PDB entry 6WG3 | electron microscopy, 5.30 A resolution (low resolution: residue-level contacts below are approximate; hydrogen-bond / salt-bridge calls are withheld) | chains B and E of the 7 polymer chains in the assembly

== Chain B ==
Protein: Structural maintenance of chromosomes protein 3
Source organism: Homo sapiens
Reference sequence: Q9UQE7 (SMC3_HUMAN); residue numbers follow UniProt; this construct covers 1-1217
Chain sequence (1217 residues; each row starts with the number of its first residue):
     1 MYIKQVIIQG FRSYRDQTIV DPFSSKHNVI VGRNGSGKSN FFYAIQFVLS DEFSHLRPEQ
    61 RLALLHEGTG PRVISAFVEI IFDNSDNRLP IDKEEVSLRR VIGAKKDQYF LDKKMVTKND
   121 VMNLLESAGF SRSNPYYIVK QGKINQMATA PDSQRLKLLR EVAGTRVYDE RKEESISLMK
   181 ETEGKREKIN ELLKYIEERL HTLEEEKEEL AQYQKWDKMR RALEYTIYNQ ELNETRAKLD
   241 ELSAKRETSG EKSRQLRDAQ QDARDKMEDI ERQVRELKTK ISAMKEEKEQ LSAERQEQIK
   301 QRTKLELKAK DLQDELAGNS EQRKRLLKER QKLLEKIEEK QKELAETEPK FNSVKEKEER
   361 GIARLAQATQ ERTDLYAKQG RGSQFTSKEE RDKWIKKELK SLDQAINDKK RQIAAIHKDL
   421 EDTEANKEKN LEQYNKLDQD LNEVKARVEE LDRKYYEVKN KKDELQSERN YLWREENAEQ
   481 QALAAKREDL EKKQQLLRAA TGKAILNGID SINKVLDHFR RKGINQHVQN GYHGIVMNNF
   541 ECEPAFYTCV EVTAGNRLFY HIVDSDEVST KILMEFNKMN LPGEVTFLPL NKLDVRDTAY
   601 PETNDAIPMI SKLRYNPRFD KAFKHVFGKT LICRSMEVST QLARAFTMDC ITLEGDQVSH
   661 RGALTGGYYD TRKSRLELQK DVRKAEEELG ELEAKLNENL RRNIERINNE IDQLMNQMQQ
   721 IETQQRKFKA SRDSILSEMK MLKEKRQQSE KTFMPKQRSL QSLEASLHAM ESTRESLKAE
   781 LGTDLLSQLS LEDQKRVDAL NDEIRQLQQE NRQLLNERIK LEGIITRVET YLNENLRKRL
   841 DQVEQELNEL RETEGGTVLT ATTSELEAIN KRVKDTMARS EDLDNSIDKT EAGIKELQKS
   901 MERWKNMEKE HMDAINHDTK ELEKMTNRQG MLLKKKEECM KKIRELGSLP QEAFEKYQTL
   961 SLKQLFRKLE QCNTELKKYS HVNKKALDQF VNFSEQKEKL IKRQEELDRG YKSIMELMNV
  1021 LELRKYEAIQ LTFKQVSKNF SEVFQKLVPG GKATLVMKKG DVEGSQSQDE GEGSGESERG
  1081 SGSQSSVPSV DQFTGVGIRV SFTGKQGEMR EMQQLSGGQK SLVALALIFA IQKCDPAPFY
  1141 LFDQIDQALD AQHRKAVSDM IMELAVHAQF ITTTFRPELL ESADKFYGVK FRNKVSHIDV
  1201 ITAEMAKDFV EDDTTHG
Disordered / not traced: 243-492, 684-926, 1061-1091
Sequence notes: engineered mutation Gln-1144 (Glu in Q9UQE7)
Small-molecule neighbours:
  - AMP-PNP (ANP; phosphoaminophosphonic acid-adenylate ester), molecule 1: Arg-12, Ser-13, Asn-34, Gly-35, Ser-36, Gly-37, Lys-38, Ser-39, Asn-40, Ala-63, Leu-64, Leu-65, His-66, Gln-141, Gln-1144, Phe-1175
  - AMP-PNP (ANP), molecule 2: Arg-1110, Gln-1114, Leu-1115, Ser-1116
UniProt features mapped onto this chain:
  - binding site (ATP): Gly-32 to Ser-39
  - modified residue: Lys-105 (N6-acetyllysine), Lys-106 (N6-acetyllysine), Lys-140 (N6-acetyllysine), Thr-783 (Phosphothreonine), Ser-787 (Phosphoserine), Ser-886 (Phosphoserine), Ser-1013 (Phosphoserine), Ser-1065 (Phosphoserine), Ser-1067 (Phosphoserine), Ser-1074 (Phosphoserine), Ser-1083 (Phosphoserine), Lys-1190 (N6-acetyllysine)
  - natural variant: Gly-380 to Gln-384 (deletion: In CDLS3), Glu-491 (deletion: In CDLS3)
  - mutagenesis: Lys-105 (K105A: 20% loss of sister chromatid cohesion, no effect on cohesin complex assembly; when associated with A-106; K105Q: No effect on sister chromatid cohesion, nor on cohesin complex assembly ...), Lys-106 (K106A: 20% loss of sister chromatid cohesion, no effect on cohesin complex assembly; when associated with A-105; K106Q: No effect on sister chromatid cohesion, nor on cohesin complex assembly ...)

== Chain E ==
Protein: Nipped-B-like protein
Source organism: Homo sapiens
Reference sequence: Q6KC79 (NIPBL_HUMAN); residue numbers follow UniProt; this construct covers 1163-2804
Chain sequence (1652 residues; row label = number of the first residue in the row):
  1153 MSYYHHHHHH PSLSEVARKM KKKEKQKKRK AYEPKLTPEE MMDSSTFKRF TASIENILDN
  1213 LEDMDFTAFG DDDEIPQELL LGKHQLNELG SESAKIKAMG IMDKLSTDKT VKVLNILEKN
  1273 IQDGSKLSTL LNHNNDTEEE ERLWRDLIME RVTKSADACL TTINIMTSPN MPKAVYIEDV
  1333 IERVIQYTKF HLQNTLYPQY DPVYRLDPHG GGLLSSKAKR AKCSTHKQRV IVMLYNKVCD
  1393 IVSSLSELLE IQLLTDTTIL QVSSMGITPF FVENVSELQL CAIKLVTAVF SRYEKHRQLI
  1453 LEEIFTSLAR LPTSKRSLRN FRLNSSDMDG EPMYIQMVTA LVLQLIQCVV HLPSSEKDSN
  1513 AEEDSNKKID QDVVITNSYE TAMRTAQNFL SIFLKKCGSK QGEEDYRPLF ENFVQDLLST
  1573 VNKPEWPAAE LLLSLLGRLL VHQFSNKSTE MALRVASLDY LGTVAARLRK DAVTSKMDQG
  1633 SIERILKQVS GGEDEIQQLQ KALLDYLDEN TETDPSLVFS RKFYIAQWFR DTTLETEKAM
  1693 KSQKDEESSE GTHHAKEIET TGQIMHRAEN RKKFLRSIIK TTPSQFSTLK MNSDTVDYDD
  1753 ACLIVRYLAS MRPFAQSFDI YLTQILRVLG ENAIAVRTKA MKCLSEVVAV DPSILARLDM
  1813 QRGVHGRLMD NSTSVREAAV ELLGRFVLCR PQLAEQYYDM LIERILDTGI SVRKRVIKIL
  1873 RDICIEQPTF PKITEMCVKM IRRVNDEEGI KKLVNETFQK LWFTPTPHND KEAMTRKILN
  1933 ITDVVAACRD TGYDWFEQLL QNLLKSEEDS SYKPVKKACT QLVDNLVEHI LKYEESLADS
  1993 DNKGVNSGRL VACITTLFLF SKIRPQLMVK HAMTMQPYLT TKCSTQNDFM VICNVAKILE
  2053 LVVPLMEHPS ETFLATIEED LMKLIIKYGM TVVQHCVSCL GAVVNKVTQN FKFVWACFNR
  2113 YYGAISKLKS QHQEDPNNTS LLTNKPALLR SLFTVGALCR HFDFDLEDFK GNSKVNIKDK
  2173 VLELLMYFTK HSDEEVQTKA IIGLGFAFIQ HPSLMFEQEV KNLYNNILSD KNSSVNLKIQ
  2233 VLKNLQTYLQ EEDTRMQQAD RDWKKVAKQE DLKEMGDVSS GMSSSIMQLY LKQVLEAFFH
  2293 TQSSVRHFAL NVIALTLNQG LIHPVQCVPY LIAMGTDPEP AMRNKADQQL VEIDKKYAGF
  2353 IHMKAVAGMK MSYQVQQAIN TCLKDPVRGF RQDESSSALC SHLYSMIRGN RQHRRAFLIS
  2413 LLNLFDDTAK TDVTMLLYIA DNLACFPYQT QEEPLFIMHH IDITLSVSGS NLLQSFKESM
  2473 VKDKRKERKS SPSKENESSD SEEEVSRPRK SRKRVDSDSD SDSEDDINSV MKCLPENSAP
  2533 LIEFANVSQG ILLLLMLKQH LKNLCGFSDS KIQKYSPSES AKVYDKAINR KTGVHFHPKQ
  2593 TLDFLRSDMA NSKITEEVKR SIVKQYLDFK LLMEHLDPDE EEEEGEVSAS TNARNKAITS
  2653 LLGGGSPKNN TAAETEDDES DGEDRGGGTS GSLRRSKRNS DSTELAAQMN ESVDVMDVIA
  2713 ICCPKYKDRP QIARVVQKTS SGFSVQWMAG SYSGSWTEAK RRDGRKLVPW VDTIKESDII
  2773 YKKIALTSAN KLTNKVVQTL RSLYAAKDGT SS
Disordered / not traced: 1153-1192, 1217-1230, 1281-1292, 1358-1379, 1476-1483, 1506-1523, 1630-1645, 1691-1707, 1730-1745, 1988-1997, 2373-2388, 2472-2532, 2629-2804
Sequence notes: expression tag (1153-1162)
UniProt features mapped onto this chain:
  - modified residue: Thr-1189 (Phosphothreonine), Ser-1197 (Phosphoserine), Ser-2493 (Phosphoserine), Ser-2509 (Phosphoserine), Ser-2511 (Phosphoserine), Ser-2513 (Phosphoserine), Ser-2515 (Phosphoserine), Ser-2652 (Phosphoserine), Ser-2658 (Phosphoserine), Thr-2667 (Phosphothreonine), Ser-2672 (Phosphoserine)
  - natural variant: Ile-1206 (I1206V; deletion: In CDLS1), Glu-1207 (E1207K: In CDLS1), Ala-1246 (A1246G: In CDLS1), Cys-1311 (C1311R: In CDLS1), Leu-1312 (L1312P: In CDLS1), His-1343 (H1343P: In CDLS1), Leu-1348 (L1348R: In CDLS1), Val-1441 (V1441L: In CDLS1), Val-1625 (V1625F: In CDLS1), Ile-1637 (I1637L: In CDLS1), Glu-1647 (E1647K: In a breast cancer sample), Asn-1722 (N1722H: In CDLS1), 16 further natural variant entries in UniProt

== Chain B / chain E interface ==
Residue-residue contacts (39):
  Arg-15(B) with Asp-2252(E)
  Thr-18(B) with Lys-2256(E)
  Arg-33(B) with Leu-2264(E); Lys-2265(E); Glu-2266(E); Met-2267(E)
  Glu-59(B) with Lys-2348(E)
  Leu-62(B) with Lys-2347(E)
  Thr-69(B) with Asp-2245(E)
  Gly-70(B) with Gln-2249(E)
  Lys-106(B) with Glu-1900(E)
  Gln-214(B) with Thr-1409(E)
  Arg-221(B) with Thr-1407(E)
  Tyr-225(B) with Lys-1325(E); Ala-1326(E)
  Ile-943(B) with Lys-1325(E)
  Arg-944(B) with Lys-1325(E)
  Leu-946(B) with Leu-1405(E)
  Gly-947(B) with Lys-1325(E); Gln-1404(E)
  Leu-949(B) with Tyr-1328(E); Glu-1330(E); Leu-1405(E); Leu-1406(E)
  Pro-950(B) with Ala-1326(E); Ile-1329(E)
  Lys-984(B) with Asp-1408(E)
  Lys-985(B) with Leu-1412(E); Leu-1451(E); Glu-1455(E)
  Lys-1190(B) with Glu-2262(E)
  Arg-1192(B) with Glu-2262(E); Asp-2263(E); Met-2267(E)
  Val-1195(B) with Asp-2252(E)
  His-1197(B) with Trp-2255(E)
  Phe-1209(B) with Leu-2264(E); Lys-2265(E)
  Gly-1217(B) with Lys-2265(E)
Interface residues without a listed pair, chain B (35 interface residues in all): Pro-71, Ile-74, Ser-75, Glu-945, Asp-988, Asn-1193, Ile-1201, Asp-1208, Asp-1213, His-1216
Interface residues without a listed pair, chain E (33 interface residues in all): Gln-1413, Asn-1897, Glu-1899, Gln-1950, Met-2248

== Summary ==
Chain B and chain E form an interface of 35 and 33 residues respectively. Chain B binds AMP-PNP. From UniProt:
8 ATP-binding residues and 2 mutagenesis sites on chain B.
Chain B is Structural maintenance of chromosomes protein 3 and chain E is Nipped-B-like protein, both from
Homo sapiens; the structure, Cryo-EM structure of human Cohesin-NIPBL-DNA complex, was determined by electron
microscopy together with 6WG6 and 6WGE from the same study.
